5ZLG - chain A; structure by X-ray diffraction, 2.80 A resolution.

[Chain A]
Molecule: Cytochrome b reductase 1
Source organism: Homo sapiens
Notes: EC 1.-.-.-
UniProtKB: Q53TN4 (CYBR1_HUMAN); residues 1-286 here = UniProt positions 1-286
Amino-acid sequence (292 residues; row label = number of the first residue in the row):
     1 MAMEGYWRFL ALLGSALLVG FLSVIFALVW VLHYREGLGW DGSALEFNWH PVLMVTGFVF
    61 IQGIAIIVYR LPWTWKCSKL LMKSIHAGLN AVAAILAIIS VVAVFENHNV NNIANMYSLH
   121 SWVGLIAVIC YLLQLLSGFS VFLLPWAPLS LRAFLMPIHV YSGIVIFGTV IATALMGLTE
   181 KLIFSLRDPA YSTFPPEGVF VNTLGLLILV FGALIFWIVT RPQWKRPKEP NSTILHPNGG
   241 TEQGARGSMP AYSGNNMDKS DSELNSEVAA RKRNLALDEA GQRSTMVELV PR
Disordered / not traced: 1-5, 231-292
Construct notes: expression tag (287-292)
UniProt features mapped onto this chain:
  - binding site (heme b): His50, Arg70, Lys79, His86, Asn115 to Ser118, His120, His159, Glu180, Lys225
  - binding site (L-ascorbate): Lys79, Lys83, Arg152
  - binding site (Fe(3+)): His108
  - modified residue: Ser232 (Phosphoserine), Thr285 (Phosphothreonine)
  - natural variant: Arg226 (R226H: In some patients with hereditary hemochromatosis)
  - mutagenesis: Phe58 (F58L: Decreased transmembrane ascorbate ferrireductase activity), Lys79 (K79S: Decreased heme b reduction by ascorbate), Lys83 (K83S: Decreased heme b reduction by ascorbate), Asn107 (N107A/F: Decreased transmembrane ascorbate ferrireductase activity), His108 (H108A: Loss of transmembrane ascorbate ferrireductase activity; H108Q: Loss of iron binding. Loss of transmembrane ascorbate ferrireductase activity), Tyr117 (Y117A/S: Decreased transmembrane ascorbate ferrireductase activity), Tyr131 (Y131L: Decreased transmembrane ascorbate ferrireductase activity), Arg152 (R152E: Decreased heme b reduction by ascorbate), Phe184 (F184A: Decreased transmembrane ascorbate ferrireductase activity)
Bound ions: heme Fe site 1: His50, His120; heme Fe site 2: His86, His159; Zn2+: His108 (together with ascorbic acid)
Small-molecule neighbours:
  - ascorbic acid (ASC), molecule 1: Phe47, His108, Ile113, Lys181, Phe184
  - ascorbic acid (ASC), molecule 2: Lys79, Lys83, Phe142, Arg152, Ala153, Met156, Glu229
  - heme (HEM), molecule 1: Trp30, Phe47, His50, Pro51, Met54, Phe58, Val101, Val104, Phe105, His108, Asn115, Met116, Tyr117, Ser118, His120, Ser121, Gly124, Leu125, Val128, Val170, Thr173, Ala174, Gly177, Leu178, Glu180, Lys181, Phe184
  - heme (HEM), molecule 2: Gln62, Ile66, Tyr69, Arg70, Lys79, Lys83, His86, Ala87, Asn90, Tyr131, Gln134, Leu135, Gly138, Phe139, Phe142, Leu143, Met156, His159, Val160, Gly163, Ile164, Val219, Lys225, Arg226
Reported in the primary citation:
  - conformationally variable residues (order/disorder transition): Phe47
  - binding site for ascorbic acid: Lys79, Lys83, Phe142, Arg152, Phe184
  - mutagenesis - K79S, K83S, R152E: decreased catalytic activity on ascorbic acid
  - Zn2+ coordination: His108
  - binding site for Zn2+: Asn107
  - mutagenesis - H108Q: abolished binding to Zn2+
  - mutagenesis - N107F, H108A, H108Q: decreased catalytic activity on Fe3+
  - mutagenesis - F58L, Y117A, Y117S, Y131L, F184A: decreased catalytic activity

[Summary]
Ligands of chain A: heme and ascorbic acid. Curated annotation (UniProt) lists 12 heme b-binding residues, 3
L-ascorbate-binding residues, Fe3+-binding residue His108 and 9 mutagenesis sites. The paper reports a binding
site for ascorbic acid at Lys79, Lys83 and Phe142 among others; F58L, Y117A and Y117S, among others, reduce
catalytic activity; 11 substitutions were tested in all.
Chain A is Cytochrome b reductase 1 (Homo sapiens); the structure, Human duodenal cytochrome b (Dcytb) in zinc
ion and ascorbate bound form, was determined by X-ray diffraction, deposited together with 5ZLE.
